Entry 9IHF (electron microscopy, 3.16 A resolution); this record covers chains G and I of the 16 polymer chains in the assembly.

# Chain G
Name: Histone H2A type 1
Organism: Xenopus laevis
Reference sequence: P06897 (H2A1_XENLA); residues 10-120 here correspond to UniProt positions 11-121 (UniProt number = residue number + 1)
Sequence (111 residues; numbered 10 to 120; the number before each row is that of its first residue):
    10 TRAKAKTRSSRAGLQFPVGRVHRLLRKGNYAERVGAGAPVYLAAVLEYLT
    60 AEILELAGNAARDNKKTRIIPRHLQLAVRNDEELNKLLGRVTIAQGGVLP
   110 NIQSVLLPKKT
Disordered / not traced: 10, 118-120
Sequence notes: conflict Arg99 (Gly100 in P06897)
Curated features (UniProtKB/Swiss-Prot):
  - modified residue: Lys36 (N6-(2-hydroxyisobutyryl)lysine), Lys74 (N6-(2-hydroxyisobutyryl)lysine), Lys75 (N6-(2-hydroxyisobutyryl)lysine), Lys95 (N6-(2-hydroxyisobutyryl)lysine), Gln104 (N5-methylglutamine), Lys118 (N6-(2-hydroxyisobutyryl)lysine)
  - cross-link (Glycyl lysine isopeptide (Lys-Gly)): Lys13 (interchain with G-Cter in ubiquitin), Lys15 (interchain with G-Cter in ubiquitin), Lys119 (interchain with G-Cter in ubiquitin)

# Chain I
Molecule: Widom-601 DNA
Sequence (147 nucleotides; each row starts with the number of its first residue; numbers below 1 keep their minus sign (DA-73 is residue -73)):
   -73 ATCGGATGTATATATCTGACACGTGCCTGGAGACTAGGGAGTAATCCCCT
   -23 TGGCGGTTAAAACGCGGGGGACAGCGCGTACGTGCGTTTAAGCGGTGCTA
    27 GAGCTGTCTACGACCAATTGAGCGGCCTCGGCACCGGGATTCTCGAT
Disordered / not traced: -73, 61-73

# Chain G / chain I interface
Contacting residue pairs (12; chain G residue first):
  Arg11(G) - DA43(I)  base contact
  Arg11(G) - DT44(I)  sugar contact
  Arg29(G) - DC49(I)  salt bridge to the phosphate
  Arg42(G) - DG38(I)  sugar contact
  Arg42(G) - DA39(I)  phosphate contact
  Val43(G) - DG38(I)  sugar contact
  Val43(G) - DA39(I)  hydrogen bond to the phosphate
  Gly44(G) - DG38(I)  sugar contact
  Ala45(G) - DG38(I)  phosphate contact
  Thr76(G) - DC58(I)  phosphate contact
  Arg77(G) - DG57(I)  sugar contact
  Arg77(G) - DC58(I)  phosphate contact
Interface residues without a listed pair, chain G (13 interface residues in all): Lys13, His31, Arg35, Glu41, Lys75
Interface residues without a listed pair, chain I (10 interface residues in all): DG46, DG48, DA59

# Overview
The interface between chain G and chain I involves 13 residues on one side and 10 on the other, with 1
hydrogen bond and 1 salt bridge. Polar contacts include Val43(G)-DA39(I) and Arg29(G)-DC49(I).
Chain G is Histone H2A type 1 (Xenopus laevis) and chain I is Widom-601 DNA; the structure, Nucleosome core
particle bound by one monomer and one dimer of of DTT-reduced native myeloperoxidase, was determined by
electron microscopy, deposited together with 9GEN, 9GEO, 9GEP, 9GEQ, 9GER, 9IHD and 9IHE.
